Entry 8R7K (electron microscopy, 3.50 A resolution); this record covers chains A and H of the 4 polymer chains in the assembly.

# Chain A
Name: Germinal-center associated nuclear protein
From: Homo sapiens
Notes: EC 2.3.1.48, 2.3.1.-
UniProt: O60318 (GANP_HUMAN); residue numbers follow UniProt; this construct covers 582-1004
Amino-acid sequence (423 residues; numbered 582 to 1004; the number before each row is that of its first residue):
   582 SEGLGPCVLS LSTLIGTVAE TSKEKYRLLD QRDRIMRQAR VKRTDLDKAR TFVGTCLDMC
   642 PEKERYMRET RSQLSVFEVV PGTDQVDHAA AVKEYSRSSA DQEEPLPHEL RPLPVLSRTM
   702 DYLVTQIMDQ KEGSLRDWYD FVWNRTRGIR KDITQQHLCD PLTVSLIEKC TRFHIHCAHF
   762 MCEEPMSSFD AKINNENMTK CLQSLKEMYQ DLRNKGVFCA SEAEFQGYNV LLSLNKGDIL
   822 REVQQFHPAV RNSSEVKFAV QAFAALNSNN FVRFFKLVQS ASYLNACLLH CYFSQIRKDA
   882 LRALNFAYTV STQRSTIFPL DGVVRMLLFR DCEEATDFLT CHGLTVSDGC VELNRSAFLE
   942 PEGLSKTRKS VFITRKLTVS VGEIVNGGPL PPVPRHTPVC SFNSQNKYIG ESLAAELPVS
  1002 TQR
Not modelled in the structure: 582-601, 623-624, 943-945, 981-1004
What the authors report for this chain:
  - binding site for AMP-PNP: R678
  - conformationally variable residues (order/disorder transition): K674 to P686

# Chain H
Name: Spliceosome RNA helicase DDX39B
From: Homo sapiens
Notes: EC 3.6.4.13
UniProt: Q13838 (DX39B_HUMAN); residue numbers follow UniProt; this construct covers 1-428
Amino-acid sequence (428 residues; row label = number of the first residue in the row):
     1 MAENDVDNEL LDYEDDEVET AAGGDGAEAP AKKDVKGSYV SIHSSGFRDF LLKPELLRAI
    61 VDCGFEHPSE VQHECIPQAI LGMDVLCQAK SGMGKTAVFV LATLQQLEPV TGQVSVLVMC
   121 HTRELAFQIS KEYERFSKYM PNVKVAVFFG GLSIKKDEEV LKKNCPHIVV GTPGRILALA
   181 RNKSLNLKHI KHFILDECDK MLEQLDMRRD VQEIFRMTPH EKQVMMFSAT LSKEIRPVCR
   241 KFMQDPMEIF VDDETKLTLH GLQQYYVKLK DNEKNRKLFD LLDVLEFNQV VIFVKSVQRC
   301 IALAQLLVEQ NFPAIAIHRG MPQEERLSRY QQFKDFQRRI LVATNLFGRG MDIERVNIAF
   361 NYDMPEDSDT YLHRVARAGR FGTKGLAITF VSDENDAKIL NDVQDRFEVN ISELPDEIDI
   421 SSYIEQTR
Not modelled in the structure: 1-9, 16-38, 253-428
Ligand contacts: AMP-PNP (ANP; phosphoaminophosphonic acid-adenylate ester): F65, E66, H67, Q72, A89, K90, S91, G92, M93, G94, K95, T96, R135, E197, A229
UniProt features mapped onto this chain:
  - motif: S45 to H73 (Q motif), D196 to D199 (DECD box)
  - binding site (ATP): A89 to T96
  - modified residue: A2 (N-acetylalanine), K36 (N6-acetyllysine), S38 (Phosphoserine), S41 (Phosphoserine), T172 (Phosphothreonine)
  - cross-link: K36 (Glycyl lysine isopeptide (Lys-Gly) (interchain with G-Cter in SUMO2))
  - mutagenesis: G94 to T96 (Loss of ATPase and helicase activity), K95 (K95A: Loss of ATPase and helicase activity), E197 (E197A: Loss of ATPase and helicase activity), C198 (C198A: No effect on ATPase activity), D199 (D199A: Increased ATPase activity and loss of helicase activity), S228 to T230 (Decreased ATPase activity and loss of helicase activity), D283 (D283R: Abolishes interaction with SARNP; when associated with 2-A--T-258 del)
What the authors report for this chain:
  - binding site for AMP-PNP: F65
  - mutagenesis - D49R/L51D: decreased binding to TREX-2
  - mutagenesis - D283R: decreased growth
  - mutagenesis - F336E/R339D: decreased binding to THO

# Chain A / chain H interface
Residue-residue contacts (33):
  T625(A) - K138(H)
  T625(A) - Y139(H)
  D626(A) - Y139(H)
  L627(A) - P54(H)
  L627(A) - E55(H)
  L627(A) - R58(H)  hydrogen bond (backbone-side chain)
  L627(A) - Y139(H)
  D628(A) - R58(H)  salt bridge
  A630(A) - R58(H)  hydrogen bond (backbone-side chain)
  R631(A) - R58(H)
  T632(A) - R58(H)
  Y676(A) - H67(H)
  R678(A) - H67(H)
  R678(A) - G92(H)  hydrogen bond (side chain-backbone)
  S680(A) - K131(H)
  D682(A) - K131(H)
  K732(A) - C63(H)
  K732(A) - G64(H)
  T735(A) - E66(H)
  Q736(A) - V61(H)
  Q736(A) - D62(H)  hydrogen bond (side chain-backbone)
  H738(A) - V61(H)
  H738(A) - D62(H)  salt bridge
  K781(A) - E66(H)  salt bridge
  K781(A) - H67(H)
  K781(A) - P68(H)
  Q784(A) - S44(H)  hydrogen bond (side chain-backbone)
  Q784(A) - S45(H)
  Q784(A) - G46(H)
  E788(A) - D49(H)
  N816(A) - Y39(H)
  N816(A) - V40(H)
  D880(A) - Y39(H)
Interface residues without a listed pair, chain A (25 interface residues in all): E685, E777, T780, Q876, R883
Interface residues without a listed pair, chain H (24 interface residues in all): I42, H43, R48, R135
The authors on this interface:
  - interface residues, chain A: K674(A)
  - interface residues, chain H: Y39(H)

# Overview
25 residues of chain A face 24 of chain H across their interface; the contacts include 5 hydrogen bonds and 3
salt bridges. Among the polar pairs are D628(A)-R58(H), H738(A)-D62(H) and K781(A)-E66(H). The paper reports a
binding site for AMP-PNP at R678(A) and F65(H); D49R/L51D of chain H reduce binding to TREX-2; 3 substitutions
were tested in all.
Here chain A is Germinal-center associated nuclear protein and chain H is Spliceosome RNA helicase DDX39B,
both from Homo sapiens. Entry 8R7K (Cryo-EM structure of the human UAP56 - TREX-2 complex) was determined by
electron microscopy, deposited together with 8R7J.
